5HU8 - chains C and E of the 6 polymer chains in the assembly; structure by X-ray diffraction, 2.45 A resolution.

# Chain C (and E)
Molecule: hemagglutinin HA1
Organism: unidentified influenza virus
Notes: chain E of this document is another copy of the same molecule, construct and numbering; everything in this record applies to it too
Chain sequence (334 residues; row label = number of the first residue in the row; numbers below 1 keep their minus sign (Ala-4 is residue -4)):
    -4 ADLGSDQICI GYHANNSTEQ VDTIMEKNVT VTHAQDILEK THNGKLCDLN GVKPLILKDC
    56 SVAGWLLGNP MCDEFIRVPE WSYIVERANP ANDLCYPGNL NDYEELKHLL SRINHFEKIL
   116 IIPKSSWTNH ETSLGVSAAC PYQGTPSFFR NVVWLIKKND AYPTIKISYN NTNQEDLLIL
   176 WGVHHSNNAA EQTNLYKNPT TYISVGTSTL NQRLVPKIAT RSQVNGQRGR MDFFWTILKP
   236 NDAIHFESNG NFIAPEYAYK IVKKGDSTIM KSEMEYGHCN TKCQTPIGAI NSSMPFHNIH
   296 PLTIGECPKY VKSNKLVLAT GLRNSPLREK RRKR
Disordered / not traced: -4 to -1, 320-329
Disulfides: Cys42-Cys274, Cys55-Cys67, Cys90-Cys135, Cys278-Cys302
Covalent attachments: glycan linked to Asn23; N-acetylglucosamine (NAG) linked to Asn165, Asn286
What the authors report for this chain:
  - post-translational modification sites: Asn23, Asn165, Asn286

# Chain C / chain E interface
Contacting residue pairs (17):
  Ser199(C) - Ala214(E)
  Gly201(C) - Thr215(E)
  Thr202(C) - Arg216(E)
  Thr202(C) - Ser217(E)  hydrogen bond (backbone-backbone)
  Thr202(C) - Arg225(E)  hydrogen bond (backbone-side chain)
  Ser203(C) - Ser217(E)
  Ser203(C) - Val219(E)
  Ser203(C) - Arg225(E)  hydrogen bond (backbone-side chain)
  Asn206(C) - His180(E)
  Asn206(C) - Lys212(E)  hydrogen bond (backbone-side chain)
  Asn206(C) - Arg216(E)  hydrogen bond
  Arg208(C) - Lys212(E)
  Asp237(C) - Ser217(E)  hydrogen bond
  Ala238(C) - Ser217(E)  hydrogen bond (backbone-side chain)
  His240(C) - Thr215(E)
  His240(C) - Arg216(E)
  His240(C) - Ser217(E)  hydrogen bond
Also at the interface, not in a pair above, chain C (11 interface residues in all): Leu205, Gln207
Also at the interface, not in a pair above, chain E (9 interface residues in all): Arg223

# Overview
11 residues of chain C and 9 residues of chain E are in contact; the contacts include 8 hydrogen bonds. Polar
pairs include Thr202(C)-Arg225(E), Ser203(C)-Arg225(E) and Asn206(C)-Lys212(E). Covalently linked
N-acetylglucosamine: at Asn165(C) and Asn286(C). From the paper: modification sites Asn23(C), Asn165(C) and
Asn286(C).
Both chains are hemagglutinin HA1 (unidentified influenza virus). Entry 5HU8 (The crystal structure of
hemagglutinin from A/Sichuan/26221/2014 (H5N6) influenza virus) was determined by X-ray diffraction (same
publication as 5HUF, 5HUG, 5HUK, 5HUM and 5HUN).
